PDB entry 7VDT | electron microscopy, 2.80 A resolution | chains H and I of the 11 polymer chains in the assembly

== Chain H ==
Protein: Histone H2B 1.1
Source organism: Xenopus laevis
UniProtKB: P02281 (H2B11_XENLA); residues 0-125 here correspond to UniProt positions 1-126 (UniProt number = residue number + 1)
Chain sequence (126 residues; each row starts with the number of its first residue; numbering starts at 0):
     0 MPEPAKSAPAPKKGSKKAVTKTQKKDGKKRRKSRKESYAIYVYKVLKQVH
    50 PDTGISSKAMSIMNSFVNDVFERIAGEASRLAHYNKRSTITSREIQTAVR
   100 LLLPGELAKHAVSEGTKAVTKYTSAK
Disordered / not traced: 0-31, 125

== Chain I ==
Molecule: 207-nt DNA strand
Sequence (207 nucleotides; numbered -19 to 187; the number before each row is that of its first residue; numbers below 1 keep their minus sign (DG-19 is residue -19)):
   -19 GGACCCTATACGCGGCCGCCCTGGAGAATCCCGGTGCCGAGGCCGCTCAA
    31 TTGGTCGTAGACAGCTCTAGCACCGCTTAAACGCACGTACGCGCTGTCCC
    81 CCGCGTTTTAACCGCCAAGGGGATTACTCCCTAGTCTCCAGGCACGTGTC
   131 AGATATATACATCCTGAAGCTTGTCGAGAAGTACTAGAGGATCATAATCA
   181 GCCATAC
Disordered / not traced: -19 to 12, 148-187

== Interface between chain H and chain I ==
Pairs across the interface (13):
  Ser32(H) with DT104(I), phosphate contact
  Arg33(H) with DC28(I), sugar contact
  Glu35(H) with DA29(I), sugar contact
  Tyr42(H) with DG21(I), hydrogen bond to the phosphate
  Gly53(H) with DG21(I), phosphate contact
  Ile54(H) with DG21(I), hydrogen bond to the phosphate
  Ser55(H) with DA20(I), phosphate contact
  Ser56(H) with DA20(I), hydrogen bond to the phosphate
  Arg86(H) with DG40(I), phosphate contact; DA41(I), salt bridge to the phosphate
  Ser87(H) with DA39(I), hydrogen bond to the phosphate; DG40(I), hydrogen bond to the phosphate
  Thr88(H) with DG40(I), hydrogen bond to the phosphate
Also at the interface, not in a pair above, chain I (9 interface residues in all): DT27

== Overview ==
11 residues of chain H face 9 of chain I across their interface; the contacts include 6 hydrogen bonds and 1
salt bridge. Among the polar pairs are Tyr42(H)-DG21(I), Ile54(H)-DG21(I) and Ser56(H)-DA20(I).
Here chain H is Histone H2B 1.1 (Xenopus laevis) and chain I is a 207-nt DNA strand. Entry 7VDT (The
motor-nucleosome module of human chromatin remodeling PBAF-nucleosome complex) was determined by electron
microscopy.
